8K39 - chains 3 and d of the 42 polymer chains in the assembly; structure by electron microscopy, 4.00 A resolution.

# Chain 3
Name: Major capsid protein
From: Escherichia phage Lambda
Reference sequence: P03713 (CAPSD_LAMBD); residue numbers follow UniProt; this construct covers 1-341
Chain sequence (341 residues; numbered 1 to 341; the number before each row is that of its first residue):
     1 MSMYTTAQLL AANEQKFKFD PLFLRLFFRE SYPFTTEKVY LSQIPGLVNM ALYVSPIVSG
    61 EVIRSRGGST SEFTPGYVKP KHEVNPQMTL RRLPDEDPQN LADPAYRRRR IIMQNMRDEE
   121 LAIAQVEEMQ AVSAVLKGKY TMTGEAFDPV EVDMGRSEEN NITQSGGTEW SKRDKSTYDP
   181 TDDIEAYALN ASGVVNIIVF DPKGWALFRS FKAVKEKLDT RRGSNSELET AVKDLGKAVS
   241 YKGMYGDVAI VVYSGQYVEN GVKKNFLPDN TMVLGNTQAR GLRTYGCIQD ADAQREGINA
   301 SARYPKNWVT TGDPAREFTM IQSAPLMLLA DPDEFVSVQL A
Not modelled in the structure: 1-4

# Chain d
Name: Portal protein B
From: Escherichia phage Lambda
Reference sequence: P03710 (PORTL_LAMBD); numbering as in UniProt (aligned over 1-533)
Chain sequence (533 residues; each row starts with the number of its first residue):
     1 MKTPTIPTLL GPDGMTSLRE YAGYHGGGSG FGGQLRSWNP PSESVDAALL PNFTRGNARA
    61 DDLVRNNGYA ANAIQLHQDH IVGSFFRLSH RPSWRYLGIG EEEARAFSRE VEAAWKEFAE
   121 DDCCCIDVER KRTFTMMIRE GVAMHAFNGE LFVQATWDTS SSRLFRTQFR MVSPKRISNP
   181 NNTGDSRNCR AGVQINDSGA ALGYYVSEDG YPGWMPQKWT WIPRELPGGR ASFIHVFEPV
   241 EDGQTRGANV FYSVMEQMKM LDTLQNTQLQ SAIVKAMYAA TIESELDTQS AMDFILGANS
   301 QEQRERLTGW IGEIAAYYAA APVRLGGAKV PHLMPGDSLN LQTAQDTDNG YSVFEQSLLR
   361 YIAAGLGVSY EQLSRNYAQM SYSTARASAN ESWAYFMGRR KFVASRQASQ MFLCWLEEAI
   421 VRRVVTLPSK ARFSFQEARS AWGNCDWIGS GRMAIDGLKE VQEAVMLIEA GLSTYEKECA
   481 KRGDDYQEIF AQQVRETMER RAAGLKPPAW AAAAFESGLR QSTEEEKSDS RAA
Not modelled in the structure: 1-23, 302-319, 514-533
Curated features (UniProtKB/Swiss-Prot):
  - site: Ala22, Gly23 (Cleavage)

# How chain 3 and chain d interact
Pairs across the interface - 10 pairs, chain 3 then chain d:
  Asn100(3) with Asn52(d); Arg55(d)
  Leu101(3) with Arg55(d)
  Ile112(3) with Trp214(d)
  Met116(3) with Trp214(d); Met215(d)
  Arg117(3) with Pro216(d); Gln217(d)
  Asn307(3) with Trp214(d)
  Glu317(3) with Trp214(d)
Interface residues without a listed pair, chain 3 (9 interface residues in all): Ala102, Arg109

# Overview
9 residues of chain 3 and 6 residues of chain d are in contact.
Chain 3 is Major capsid protein and chain d is Portal protein B, both from Escherichia phage Lambda; the
structure, Structure of the bacteriophage lambda portal vertex, was determined by electron microscopy,
deposited together with 8K35, 8K36, 8K37 and 8K38.
